Entry 7RWI (X-ray diffraction, 3.70 A resolution); this record covers chains A and C of the 8 polymer chains in the assembly.

# Chain A
Protein: DNA-directed RNA polymerase subunit alpha
From: Mycobacterium tuberculosis
Notes: EC 2.7.7.6
UniProt: A5U8D3 (RPOA_MYCTA); residue numbers follow UniProt; this construct covers 1-347
Sequence (347 residues; each row starts with the number of its first residue):
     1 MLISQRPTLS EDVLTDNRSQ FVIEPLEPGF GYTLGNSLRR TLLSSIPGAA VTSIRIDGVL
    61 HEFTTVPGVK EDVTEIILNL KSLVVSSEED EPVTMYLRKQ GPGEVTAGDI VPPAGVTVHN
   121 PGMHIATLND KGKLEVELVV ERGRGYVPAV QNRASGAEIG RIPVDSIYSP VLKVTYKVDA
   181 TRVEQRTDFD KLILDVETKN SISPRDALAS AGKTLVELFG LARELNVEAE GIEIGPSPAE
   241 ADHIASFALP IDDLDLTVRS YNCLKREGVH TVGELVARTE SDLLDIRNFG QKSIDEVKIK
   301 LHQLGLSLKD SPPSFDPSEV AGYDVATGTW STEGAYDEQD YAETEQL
Not modelled in the structure: 1, 227-347

# Chain C
Protein: DNA-directed RNA polymerase subunit beta
From: Mycobacterium tuberculosis
Notes: EC 2.7.7.6
UniProt: P9WGY8 (RPOB_MYCTO); residue numbers follow UniProt; this construct covers 1-1178
Sequence (1178 residues; each row starts with the number of its first residue):
     1 MLEGCILADS RQSKTAASPS PSRPQSSSNN SVPGAPNRVS FAKLREPLEV PGLLDVQTDS
    61 FEWLIGSPRW RESAAERGDV NPVGGLEEVL YELSPIEDFS GSMSLSFSDP RFDDVKAPVD
   121 ECKDKDMTYA APLFVTAEFI NNNTGEIKSQ TVFMGDFPMM TEKGTFIING TERVVVSQLV
   181 RSPGVYFDET IDKSTDKTLH SVKVIPSRGA WLEFDVDKRD TVGVRIDRKR RQPVTVLLKA
   241 LGWTSEQIVE RFGFSEIMRS TLEKDNTVGT DEALLDIYRK LRPGEPPTKE SAQTLLENLF
   301 FKEKRYDLAR VGRYKVNKKL GLHVGEPITS STLTEEDVVA TIEYLVRLHE GQTTMTVPGG
   361 VEVPVETDDI DHFGNRRLRT VGELIQNQIR VGMSRMERVV RERMTTQDVE AITPQTLINI
   421 RPVVAAIKEF FGTSQLSQFM DQNNPLSGLT HKRRLSALGP GGLSRERAGL EVRDVHPSHY
   481 GRMCPIETPE GPNIGLIGSL SVYARVNPFG FIETPYRKVV DGVVSDEIVY LTADEEDRHV
   541 VAQANSPIDA DGRFVEPRVL VRRKAGEVEY VPSSEVDYMD VSPRQMVSVA TAMIPFLEHD
   601 DANRALMGAN MQRQAVPLVR SEAPLVGTGM ELRAAIDAGD VVVAEESGVI EEVSADYITV
   661 MHDNGTRRTY RMRKFARSNH GTCANQCPIV DAGDRVEAGQ VIADGPCTDD GEMALGKNLL
   721 VAIMPWEGHN YEDAIILSNR LVEEDVLTSI HIEEHEIDAR DTKLGAEEIT RDIPNISDEV
   781 LADLDERGIV RIGAEVRDGD ILVGKVTPKG ETELTPEERL LRAIFGEKAR EVRDTSLKVP
   841 HGESGKVIGI RVFSREDEDE LPAGVNELVR VYVAQKRKIS DGDKLAGRHG NKGVIGKILP
   901 VEDMPFLADG TPVDIILNTH GVPRRMNIGQ ILETHLGWCA HSGWKVDAAK GVPDWAARLP
   961 DELLEAQPNA IVSTPVFDGA QEAELQGLLS CTLPNRDGDV LVDADGKAML FDGRSGEPFP
  1021 YPVTVGYMYI MKLHHLVDDK IHARSTGPYS MITQQPLGGK AQFGGQRFGE MECWAMQAYG
  1081 AAYTLQELLT IKSDDTVGRV KVYEAIVKGE NIPEPGIPES FKVLLKELQS LCLNVEVLSS
  1141 DGAAIELREG EDEDLERAAA NLGINLSRNE SASVEDLA
Not modelled in the structure: 1-27, 1154-1178
Small-molecule neighbours: 7US ((3aM,9S,10bP,14S,15R,16S,17R,18R,19R,20S,21S,25R)-6,18,20-trihydroxy-14-methoxy-7,9,15,17,19,21,25-heptamethyl-1'-[2-(2-methyl-5-nitro-1H-imidazol-1-yl)ethyl]-5,10,26-trioxo-3,5,9,10-tetrahydrospiro[9,4-(epoxypentadecanoimino)furo[2',3':7,8]naphtho[1,2-d]imidazole-2,4'-piperidin]-16-yl acetate): Arg173, Val176, Gln435, Leu436, Ser437, Gln438, Phe439, Met440, Asp441, His451, Arg454, Ser456, Leu458, Arg465, Pro489, Asn493, Ile497, Arg613, His680

# Interface between chain A and chain C
Pairs across the interface - 82 pairs, chain A then chain C:
  Arg18(A) - Arg996(C)
  Arg18(A) - Asp997(C)  salt bridge
  Tyr32(A) - Phe1011(C)  hydrophobic
  Tyr32(A) - Gly1016(C)
  Tyr32(A) - Glu1017(C)
  Tyr32(A) - Pro1018(C)
  Thr33(A) - Glu1017(C)  hydrogen bond
  Asn36(A) - Gly1013(C)  hydrogen bond (side chain-backbone)
  Asn36(A) - Arg1014(C)
  Asn36(A) - Ser1015(C)
  Asn36(A) - Gly1016(C)  hydrogen bond (side chain-backbone)
  Arg39(A) - Glu902(C)  hydrogen bond (side chain-backbone)
  Arg39(A) - Phe906(C)
  Arg39(A) - Gly910(C)
  Arg40(A) - Glu902(C)  hydrogen bond (side chain-backbone)
  Arg40(A) - Asp903(C)  salt bridge
  Arg40(A) - Gly1013(C)  hydrogen bond (side chain-backbone)
  Arg40(A) - Arg1014(C)
  Leu43(A) - Glu902(C)
  Ser44(A) - Glu902(C)
  Leu60(A) - Ile792(C)
  His61(A) - Ile792(C)
  His61(A) - Lys846(C)
  His61(A) - Val847(C)
  His61(A) - Ile848(C)  hydrogen bond (side chain-backbone)
  Glu62(A) - Lys846(C)
  Glu62(A) - Lys876(C)  salt bridge
  Phe63(A) - Phe675(C)
  Phe63(A) - Ile750(C)  hydrophobic
  Phe63(A) - Ile848(C)  hydrophobic
  Phe63(A) - Ala874(C)  hydrophobic
  Thr64(A) - Phe675(C)
  Thr65(A) - Asp656(C)  hydrogen bond
  Thr65(A) - Lys674(C)
  Pro67(A) - Asp656(C)
  Gly68(A) - Ser654(C)
  Val69(A) - Ser654(C)  hydrogen bond (backbone-side chain)
  Val69(A) - Ala655(C)  hydrogen bond (backbone-backbone)
  Lys70(A) - Ala655(C)
  Lys70(A) - Pro688(C)
  Lys70(A) - Ile689(C)  hydrogen bond (side chain-backbone)
  Lys70(A) - Val690(C)  hydrogen bond (side chain-backbone)
  Lys70(A) - Asp691(C)  salt bridge
  Asp72(A) - Lys674(C)  salt bridge
  Asp72(A) - Phe675(C)
  Asp72(A) - Cys687(C)
  Thr74(A) - Val619(C)
  Thr74(A) - Phe675(C)
  Leu78(A) - Val619(C)  hydrophobic
  Leu78(A) - Arg620(C)
  Asn79(A) - Arg620(C)
  Lys81(A) - Glu743(C)
  Lys81(A) - Asp745(C)
  Asn129(A) - Glu652(C)
  Asn129(A) - Val653(C)
  Lys131(A) - Glu652(C)  salt bridge
  Lys131(A) - Tyr657(C)
  Tyr146(A) - Val742(C)
  Tyr146(A) - Glu743(C)
  Tyr146(A) - Lys878(C)
  Gln151(A) - Glu795(C)
  Asn152(A) - Glu795(C)  hydrogen bond (backbone-side chain)
  Arg153(A) - Asp783(C)  salt bridge
  Arg153(A) - Glu795(C)
  Arg153(A) - Asp800(C)  salt bridge
  Ile159(A) - Arg791(C)
  Ile159(A) - Ile792(C)
  Ile159(A) - Gly793(C)
  Arg161(A) - Lys846(C)
  Ile162(A) - Lys846(C)
  Asp165(A) - Lys878(C)  salt bridge
  Ile167(A) - Glu743(C)
  Lys173(A) - Asp909(C)
  Lys173(A) - Thr911(C)
  Val174(A) - Gly910(C)
  Thr175(A) - Ala908(C)  hydrogen bond (side chain-backbone)
  Thr175(A) - Asp909(C)
  Thr175(A) - Gly910(C)
  Tyr176(A) - Phe906(C)
  Tyr176(A) - Phe1011(C)  hydrophobic
  Tyr176(A) - Gly1016(C)  hydrogen bond (side chain-backbone)
  Glu197(A) - Arg996(C)  salt bridge
Interface residues without a listed pair, chain A (45 interface residues in all): Gly29, Val66, Glu71, Glu75, Thr127, Pro163
Interface residues without a listed pair, chain C (53 interface residues in all): Asn739, Ala794, Arg797, Val901, Pro912, Asp1012

# Summary
The interface between chain A and chain C involves 45 residues on one side and 53 on the other, with 15
hydrogen bonds and 10 salt bridges. Among the polar pairs are Arg18(A)-Asp997(C), Arg40(A)-Asp903(C) and
Glu62(A)-Lys876(C). Ligands of chain C: compound 7US.
Chain A is DNA-directed RNA polymerase subunit alpha and chain C is DNA-directed RNA polymerase subunit beta,
both from Mycobacterium tuberculosis; the structure, Mycobacterium tuberculosis RNA polymerase sigma L
holoenzyme open promoter complex containing TNP-2198, was determined by X-ray diffraction.
